Entry 6PPP (X-ray diffraction, 2.33 A resolution); this record covers chains B and H of the 8 polymer chains in the assembly.

== Chain B ==
Name: U6 snRNA-associated Sm-like protein LSm2
Organism: Schizosaccharomyces pombe (strain 972 / ATCC 24843)
UniProtKB: O94408 (LSM2_SCHPO); residue numbers follow UniProt; this construct covers 1-96
Amino-acid sequence (96 residues; row label = number of the first residue in the row):
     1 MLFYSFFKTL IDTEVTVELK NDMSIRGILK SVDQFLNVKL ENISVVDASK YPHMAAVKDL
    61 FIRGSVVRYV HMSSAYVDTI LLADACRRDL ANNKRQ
Unresolved in the structure: 95-96

== Chain H ==
Name: U6 snRNA-associated Sm-like protein LSm8
Organism: Schizosaccharomyces pombe (strain 972 / ATCC 24843)
UniProtKB: O74483 (LSM8_SCHPO); residue numbers follow UniProt; this construct covers 1-94
Amino-acid sequence (94 residues; row label = number of the first residue in the row):
     1 MSLADFMEQR VQVITNDGRV VLGSLKGFDH TTNLILSDSF ERIISMDQDM ETIPLGVYLL
    61 RGENVAMVGL VNEELDSEIE WTKIRGEAIP DVVH

== Interface between chain B and chain H ==
Pairs across the interface (58):
  L19(B) - M67(H)  hydrophobic
  K20(B) - V92(H)
  K20(B) - V93(H)  hydrogen bond (backbone-backbone)
  K20(B) - H94(H)
  N21(B) - P90(H)
  N21(B) - D91(H)
  N21(B) - V92(H)
  M23(B) - M67(H)  hydrophobic
  I25(B) - M67(H)  hydrophobic
  S31(B) - S2(H)
  F35(B) - H30(H)
  K39(B) - S2(H)
  K39(B) - D5(H)  salt bridge
  K50(B) - G86(H)
  K50(B) - E87(H)  salt bridge
  Y51(B) - A88(H)
  Y51(B) - P90(H)
  P52(B) - W81(H)
  P52(B) - I84(H)  hydrophobic
  P52(B) - R85(H)
  P52(B) - G86(H)
  H53(B) - Q12(H)  hydrogen bond (backbone-side chain)
  H53(B) - V20(H)
  H53(B) - I44(H)
  H53(B) - W81(H)
  H53(B) - E87(H)
  H53(B) - I89(H)
  M54(B) - Q12(H)
  A55(B) - I79(H)  hydrophobic
  A56(B) - L70(H)
  A56(B) - V71(H)
  A56(B) - N72(H)  hydrogen bond (backbone-backbone)
  A56(B) - D76(H)
  A56(B) - I79(H)  hydrophobic
  V57(B) - G69(H)
  V57(B) - L70(H)
  K58(B) - L70(H)
  D59(B) - F6(H)
  D59(B) - G69(H)
  D59(B) - L70(H)  hydrogen bond (backbone-backbone)
  L60(B) - M67(H)  hydrophobic
  L60(B) - V68(H)
  L60(B) - G69(H)
  F61(B) - L3(H)  hydrophobic
  F61(B) - F6(H)  hydrophobic
  F61(B) - T32(H)
  F61(B) - M67(H)
  F61(B) - V68(H)  hydrogen bond (backbone-backbone)
  I62(B) - A66(H)
  R63(B) - T31(H)  hydrogen bond (side chain-backbone)
  R63(B) - T32(H)  hydrogen bond
  R63(B) - G62(H)  hydrogen bond (side chain-backbone)
  R63(B) - E63(H)
  R63(B) - V65(H)
  R63(B) - A66(H)  hydrogen bond (backbone-backbone)
  S65(B) - H94(H)  hydrogen bond (backbone-side chain)
  V66(B) - A66(H)
  V66(B) - V92(H)  hydrophobic
Also at the interface, not in a pair above, chain H (37 interface residues in all): I14, N16, L75

== Overview ==
Chain B and chain H form an interface of 24 and 37 residues respectively, with 10 hydrogen bonds and 2 salt
bridges. Polar contacts include K39(B)-D5(H), K50(B)-E87(H) and H53(B)-Q12(H).
Here chain B is U6 snRNA-associated Sm-like protein LSm2 and chain H is U6 snRNA-associated Sm-like protein
LSm8, both from Schizosaccharomyces pombe (strain 972 / ATCC 24843). Entry 6PPP (Structure of S. pombe Lsm2-8
with processed U6 snRNA) was determined by X-ray diffraction together with 6PPN, 6PPQ and 6PPV from the same
study.
